6USO - chains A and E of the 3 polymer chains in the assembly; structure by X-ray diffraction, 2.54 A resolution.

== Chain A ==
Name: Telomerase reverse transcriptase
Source organism: Tribolium castaneum
Notes: EC 2.7.7.49
UniProtKB: Q0QHL8 (Q0QHL8_TRICA); residue numbers follow UniProt; this construct covers 1-596
Chain sequence (597 residues; row label = number of the first residue in the row; numbering starts at 0):
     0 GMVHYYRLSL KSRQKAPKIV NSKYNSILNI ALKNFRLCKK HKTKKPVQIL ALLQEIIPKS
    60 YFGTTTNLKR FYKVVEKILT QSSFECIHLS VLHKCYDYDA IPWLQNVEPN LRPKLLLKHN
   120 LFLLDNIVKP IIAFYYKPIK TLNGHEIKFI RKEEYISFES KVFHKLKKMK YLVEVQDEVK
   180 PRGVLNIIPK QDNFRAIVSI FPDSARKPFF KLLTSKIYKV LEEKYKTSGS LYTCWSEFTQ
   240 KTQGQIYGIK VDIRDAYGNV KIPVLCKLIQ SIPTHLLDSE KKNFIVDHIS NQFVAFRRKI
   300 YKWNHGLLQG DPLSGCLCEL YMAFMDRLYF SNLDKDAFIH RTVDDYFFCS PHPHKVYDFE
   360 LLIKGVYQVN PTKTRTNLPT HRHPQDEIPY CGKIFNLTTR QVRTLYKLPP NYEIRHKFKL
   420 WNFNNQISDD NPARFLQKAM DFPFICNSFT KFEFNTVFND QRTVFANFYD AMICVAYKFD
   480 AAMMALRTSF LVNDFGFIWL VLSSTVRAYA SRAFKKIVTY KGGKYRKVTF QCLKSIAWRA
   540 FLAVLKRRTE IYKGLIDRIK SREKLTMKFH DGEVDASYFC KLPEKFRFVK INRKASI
Unresolved in the structure: 0
Sequence notes: expression tag (0)
Bound ions: Mg2+ near Asp251 (its only coordinating residue here)
What the authors report for this chain:
  - binding site for the 16-nt DNA/RNA hybrid strand: Arg194, Ile196, Val197, Ser198, Gly309
  - binding site for the 15-nt DNA strand (chain E): Thr341, Val342
  - catalytic residues: Asp251, Asp343, Asp344
  - mutagenesis - R194A (28-fold), Q308A (60 fold): decreased catalytic activity on dGTP
  - mutagenesis - R194A (5 fold), Q308A (2 fold): decreased binding to dGTP
  - mutagenesis - Y256A (1,490-fold): increased catalytic activity on rGTP
  - mutagenesis - Y256A (12-fold): increased binding to rGTP
  - mutagenesis - Y256A (6.6 s-1): increased catalytic activity on dGTP
  - specificity-determining residues: Tyr256

== Chain E ==
Molecule: 15-nt DNA strand
Sequence (15 nucleotides; each row starts with the number of its first residue):
     1 GGTCAGGTCA GGTCA

== Interface between chain A and chain E ==
Pairs across the interface (24):
  His144(A) with DG12(E), salt bridge to the phosphate
  Thr341(A) with DA15(E), sugar contact
  Val342(A) with DA15(E), sugar contact
  Asp343(A) with DA15(E), phosphate contact
  Asp344(A) with DA15(E), phosphate contact
  Cys390(A) with DC14(E), phosphate contact; DA15(E), phosphate contact
  Gly391(A) with DC14(E), phosphate contact; DA15(E), phosphate contact
  Lys416(A) with DG12(E), phosphate contact
  Phe417(A) with DG12(E), phosphate contact
  Lys418(A) with DG11(E), salt bridge to the phosphate; DG12(E), hydrogen bond to the phosphate
  Asn421(A) with DA10(E), sugar contact; DG11(E), phosphate contact
  Asn423(A) with DA10(E), phosphate contact
  Pro442(A) with DG11(E), hydrogen bond to the base
  Phe443(A) with DG11(E), phosphate contact; DG12(E), sugar contact
  Cys445(A) with DG11(E), hydrogen bond to the base
  Asn446(A) with DG12(E), hydrogen bond to the base; DT13(E), hydrogen bond to the sugar
  Lys477(A) with DG11(E), hydrogen bond to the phosphate; DG12(E), salt bridge to the phosphate
Other interface residues (no listed pair), chain A (19 interface residues in all): Lys406, Trp420

== In short ==
Chain A and chain E form an interface of 19 and 6 residues respectively, with 6 hydrogen bonds and 3 salt
bridges. Among the polar pairs are Pro442(A)-DG11(E), Cys445(A)-DG11(E) and Asn446(A)-DG12(E). From the paper:
catalytic residues Asp251(A), Asp343(A) and Asp344(A); R194A and Q308A of chain A reduce catalytic activity on
dGTP.
Chain A is Telomerase reverse transcriptase (Tribolium castaneum) and chain E is a 15-nt DNA strand; the
structure, Telomerase Reverse Transcriptase prenucleotide binary complex, TERT:DNA, was determined by X-ray
diffraction (same publication as 6USP, 6USQ and 6USR).
